2E4U - chains A and B; structure by X-ray diffraction, 2.35 A resolution.

# Chain A (and B)
Protein: Metabotropic glutamate receptor 3
Organism: Rattus norvegicus
Notes: fragment: Extracellular region; chain B of this document is another copy of the same molecule, construct and numbering; everything in this record applies to it too
UniProtKB: P31422 (MGR3_RAT); residues 25-575 here = UniProt positions 25-575
Chain sequence (555 residues; each row starts with the number of its first residue):
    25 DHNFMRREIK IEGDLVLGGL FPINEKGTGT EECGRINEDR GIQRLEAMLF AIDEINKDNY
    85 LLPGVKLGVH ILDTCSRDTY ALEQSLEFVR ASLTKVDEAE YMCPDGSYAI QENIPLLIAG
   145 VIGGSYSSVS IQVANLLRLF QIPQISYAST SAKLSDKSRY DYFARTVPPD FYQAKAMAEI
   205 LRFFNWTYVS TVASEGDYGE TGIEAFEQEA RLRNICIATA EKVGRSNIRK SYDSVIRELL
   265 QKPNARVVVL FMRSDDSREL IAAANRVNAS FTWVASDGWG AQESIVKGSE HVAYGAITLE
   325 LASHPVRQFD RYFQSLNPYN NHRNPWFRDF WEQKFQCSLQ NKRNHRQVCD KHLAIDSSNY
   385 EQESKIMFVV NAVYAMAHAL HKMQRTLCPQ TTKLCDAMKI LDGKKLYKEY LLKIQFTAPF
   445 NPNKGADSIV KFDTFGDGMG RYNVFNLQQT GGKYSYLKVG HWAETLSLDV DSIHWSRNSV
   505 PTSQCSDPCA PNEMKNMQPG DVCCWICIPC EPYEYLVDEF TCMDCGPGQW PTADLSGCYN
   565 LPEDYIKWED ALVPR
Not modelled in the structure: 25-29, 118-137, 365-370, 568-579 (chain B: 25-27, 118-137, 365-370, 568-579)
Disulfides: Cys-57/Cys-99, Cys-240/Cys-527, Cys-361/Cys-373, Cys-412/Cys-419, Cys-509/Cys-528, Cys-513/Cys-531, Cys-534/Cys-546, Cys-549/Cys-562
Covalently attached groups: N-acetylglucosamine (NAG) linked to Asn-209
Differences from the reference sequence: engineered mutation Gln-414 (Asn in P31422), Gln-439 (Asn in P31422); cloning artifact (576-579)
Residues lining bound ligands: glutamic acid (GLU): Arg-64, Arg-68, Ser-149, Tyr-150, Ser-151, Ala-172, Ser-173, Thr-174, Ser-175, Tyr-222, Asp-301, Lys-389
UniProt features mapped onto this chain:
  - binding site (L-glutamate): Arg-68, Ser-151, Ala-172 to Thr-174, Tyr-222, Asp-301, Lys-389
  - glycosylation (N-linked (GlcNAc...) asparagine): Asn-209, Asn-292
Reported in the primary citation:
  - post-translational modification sites: Asn-209
  - contacts within the chain: Ser-510/Trp-529 (hydrogen bond)
  - specificity-determining residues: Tyr-150, Arg-277
  - self-association interface (contacts with another copy of this molecule): Thr-556, Asp-558, Gly-561, Tyr-563

# Chain A / chain B interface
Contacting residue pairs - 21 pairs, chain A then chain B:
  Leu-106(A) / Leu-163(B)
  Leu-106(A) / Phe-164(B)  hydrophobic
  Glu-107(A) / Leu-117(B)
  Leu-110(A) / Val-113(B)  hydrophobic
  Leu-110(A) / Phe-164(B)  hydrophobic
  Arg-114(A) / Arg-114(B)
  Arg-114(A) / Leu-117(B)
  Ser-116(A) / Glu-107(B)
  Leu-117(A) / Glu-107(B)
  Leu-117(A) / Arg-114(B)
  Asn-159(A) / Leu-163(B)
  Leu-160(A) / Leu-160(B)  hydrophobic
  Arg-162(A) / Asn-159(B)
  Leu-163(A) / Leu-106(B)
  Leu-163(A) / Asn-159(B)
  Leu-163(A) / Leu-160(B)
  Phe-164(A) / Leu-106(B)  hydrophobic
  Phe-164(A) / Leu-110(B)  hydrophobic
  Ser-182(A) / Arg-183(B)  hydrogen bond
  Arg-183(A) / Ser-182(B)  hydrogen bond
  Arg-183(A) / Arg-183(B)
Also at the interface, not in a pair above, chain A (15 interface residues in all): Val-113, Gln-156
Also at the interface, not in a pair above, chain B (14 interface residues in all): Gln-156, Arg-162
The authors on this interface:
  - interface residues, chain A: Thr-556(A), Asp-558(A), Tyr-563(A)
  - interface residues, chain B: Gly-561(B)

# Summary
15 residues of chain A and 14 residues of chain B are in contact; the contacts include 2 hydrogen bonds. Its
one hydrogen-bonded contact is Ser-182(A)/Arg-183(B). Chain A binds glutamic acid. Covalently linked
N-acetylglucosamine: at Asn-209(A). From the paper: interface residues Thr-556(A), Asp-558(A) and Gly-561(B)
among others; specificity determinants Tyr-150(A) and Arg-277(A).
Chain A and chain B are both Metabotropic glutamate receptor 3 (Rattus norvegicus); the structure, Crystal
structure of the extracellular region of the group II metabotropic glutamate receptor complexed with
L-glutamate, was determined by X-ray diffraction together with 2E4V, 2E4W, 2E4X, 2E4Y and 2E4Z from the same
study.
